Entry 6IRQ (X-ray diffraction, 1.91 A resolution); this record covers chains D and E of the 6 polymer chains in the assembly.

Chain D:
Name: Single-stranded DNA-binding protein
Organism: Pseudomonas aeruginosa PAO1
UniProtKB: P40947 (SSB_PSEAE); numbering as in UniProt (aligned over 1-115)
Amino-acid sequence (121 residues; row label = number of the first residue in the row):
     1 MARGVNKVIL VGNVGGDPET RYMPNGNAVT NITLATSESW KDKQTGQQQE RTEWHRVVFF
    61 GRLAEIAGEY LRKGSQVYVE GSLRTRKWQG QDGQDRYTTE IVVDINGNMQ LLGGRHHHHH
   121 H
Unresolved in the structure: 1, 40-48, 114-121
Differences from the reference sequence: expression tag (116-121)
What the authors report for this chain:
  - binding site for the 25-nt DNA strand: Arg3, Lys7, Asn13, Thr33, Thr52, Trp54, Arg56, Arg62, Tyr70, Lys73, Met109, Leu111
  - binding site for the 25-nt DNA strand (chain E): Lys7, Asn13, Thr33, Thr52, Trp54, Arg56, Arg62, Lys73, Arg86, Trp88, Thr98, Asn106, Met109, Leu111

Chain E:
Molecule: 25-nt DNA strand
Sequence (25 nucleotides; numbered 1 to 25; the number before each row is that of its first residue):
     1 TTTTTTTTTT TTTTTTTTTT TTTTT
Unresolved in the structure: 1-3, 5, 14, 17-21, 25

Interface between chain D and chain E:
Pairs across the interface (14; chain D residue first):
  Lys7(D) - DT16(E)  base contact
  Arg62(D) - DT12(E)  phosphate contact
  Arg62(D) - DT13(E)  salt bridge to the phosphate
  Leu63(D) - DT12(E)  base contact
  Ile66(D) - DT12(E)  base contact
  Ile66(D) - DT13(E)  phosphate contact
  Tyr70(D) - DT11(E)  sugar contact
  Glu80(D) - DT16(E)  base contact
  Ile105(D) - DT15(E)  phosphate contact
  Asn106(D) - DT16(E)  hydrogen bond to the sugar
  Met109(D) - DT12(E)  hydrogen bond to the base
  Gln110(D) - DT12(E)  base contact
  Leu111(D) - DT11(E)  base contact
  Leu111(D) - DT12(E)  hydrogen bond to the base

In short:
11 residues of chain D and 5 residues of chain E are in contact, with 3 hydrogen bonds and 1 salt bridge.
Polar contacts include Met109(D)-DT12(E), Leu111(D)-DT12(E) and Asn106(D)-DT16(E). From the paper: a binding
site for the 25-nt DNA strand (chain E) at Lys7(D), Asn13(D) and Thr33(D) among others; a binding site for the
25-nt DNA strand at Arg3(D), Lys7(D) and Asn13(D) among others.
Chain D is Single-stranded DNA-binding protein (Pseudomonas aeruginosa PAO1) and chain E is a 25-nt DNA
strand; the structure, Complexed crystal structure of PaSSB with ssDNA dT25 at 1.91 angstrom resolution, was
determined by X-ray diffraction.
